PDB entry 5Z00 | X-ray diffraction, 2.59 A resolution | chains F and G of the 10 polymer chains in the assembly

[Chain F]
Molecule: 16-nt DNA strand
Sequence (16 nucleotides; numbered 0 to 15; the number before each row is that of its first residue; numbering starts at 0):
     0 TAATCCATGC AGAATT
Unresolved in the structure: 0

[Chain G]
Molecule: B3 domain-containing transcription repressor VAL1
From: Arabidopsis thaliana
Notes: fragment: B3 domain, DNA binding domain
UniProt: Q8W4L5 (VAL1_ARATH); residues 273-400 here = UniProt positions 273-400
Chain sequence (128 residues; each row starts with the number of its first residue):
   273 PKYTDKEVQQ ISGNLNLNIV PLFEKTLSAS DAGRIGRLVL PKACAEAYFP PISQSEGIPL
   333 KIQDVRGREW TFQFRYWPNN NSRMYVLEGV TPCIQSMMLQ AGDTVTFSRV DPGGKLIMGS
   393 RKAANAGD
Unresolved in the structure: 273-286, 398-400
Curated features (UniProtKB/Swiss-Prot):
  - DNA-binding region: Phe295 to Ala396 (TF-B3)

[How chain F and chain G interact]
Residue-residue contacts (15):
  DC4(F) - Lys314(G)  salt bridge to the phosphate
  DC4(F) - Ser354(G)  phosphate contact
  DC5(F) - Pro313(G)  phosphate contact
  DC5(F) - Lys314(G)  hydrogen bond to the phosphate
  DC5(F) - Asn351(G)  hydrogen bond to the base
  DA6(F) - Lys297(G)  salt bridge to the phosphate
  DA6(F) - Ser300(G)  sugar contact
  DA6(F) - Ser302(G)  sugar contact
  DA6(F) - Val311(G)  phosphate contact
  DA6(F) - Met356(G)  base contact
  DT7(F) - Ser300(G)  hydrogen bond to the phosphate
  DT7(F) - Ala301(G)  hydrogen bond to the phosphate
  DT7(F) - Ser302(G)  hydrogen bond to the phosphate
  DT7(F) - Trp349(G)  base contact
  DT7(F) - Met356(G)  base contact
Interface residues without a listed pair, chain F (5 interface residues in all): DG8
Interface residues without a listed pair, chain G (14 interface residues in all): Asp303, Arg309, Asn352

[In short]
5 residues of chain F and 14 residues of chain G are in contact; the contacts include 5 hydrogen bonds and 2
salt bridges. Among the polar pairs are DC5(F)-Asn351(G), DC5(F)-Lys314(G) and DT7(F)-Ser300(G). Curated
annotation (UniProt) lists a DNA-binding region on chain G.
Here chain F is a 16-nt DNA strand and chain G is B3 domain-containing transcription repressor VAL1
(Arabidopsis thaliana). Entry 5Z00 (AtVAL1 B3 domain in complex with 15bp-DNA) was determined by X-ray
diffraction, deposited together with 5YZY and 5YZZ.
